9CG4 - chains C and E of the 6 polymer chains in the assembly; structure by electron microscopy, 3.37 A resolution.

== Chain C ==
Molecule: Proliferating cell nuclear antigen
Source organism: Homo sapiens
UniProt: P12004 (PCNA_HUMAN); residues 1-261 here = UniProt positions 1-261
Chain sequence (261 residues; numbered 1 to 261; the number before each row is that of its first residue):
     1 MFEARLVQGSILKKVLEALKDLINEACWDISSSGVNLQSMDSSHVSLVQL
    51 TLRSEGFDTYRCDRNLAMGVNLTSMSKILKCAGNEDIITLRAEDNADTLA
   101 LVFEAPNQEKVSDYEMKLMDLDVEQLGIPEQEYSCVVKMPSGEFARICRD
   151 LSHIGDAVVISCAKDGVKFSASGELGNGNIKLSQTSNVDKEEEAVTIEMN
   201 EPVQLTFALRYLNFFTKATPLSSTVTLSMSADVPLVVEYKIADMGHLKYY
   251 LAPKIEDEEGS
Disulfides: Cys-135/Cys-162
Swiss-Prot annotation at these positions:
  - DNA-binding region: Arg-61 to Lys-80
  - modified residue: Lys-14 (N6-acetyllysine), Lys-77 (N6-acetyllysine), Lys-80 (N6-acetyllysine), Tyr-211 (Phosphotyrosine), Lys-248 (N6-acetyllysine)
  - cross-link (Glycyl lysine isopeptide (Lys-Gly)): Lys-164 (interchain with G-Cter in SUMO2), Lys-254 (interchain with G-Cter in SUMO2)
  - natural variant: Ser-228 (S228I: In ATLD2)
  - mutagenesis: Lys-13 (K13R: Inhibits acetylation, recruitment to DNA damage sites, inducible ubiquitination and protein degradation, DNA replication and repair synthesis efficiencies, but homotrimer formation, nuclear ...), Lys-14 (K14R: Inhibits acetylation, recruitment to DNA damage sites, inducible ubiquitination and protein degradation, DNA replication and repair synthesis efficiencies, but homotrimer formation, nuclear ...), Lys-20 (K20R: Inhibits acetylation, recruitment to DNA damage sites, inducible ubiquitination and protein degradation, DNA replication and repair synthesis efficiencies, but homotrimer formation, nuclear ...), Met-40 (M40A: Complete loss of interaction with UHRF2), Ser-43 to Val-45 (No effect on POLD3-binding. Impairs binding to ALKBH2), Lys-77 (K77A: Inhibits recruitment to DNA damage sites, but nuclear localization is similar as the wild-type; in association with A-80 ...), Lys-80 (K80A: Inhibits recruitment to DNA damage sites, but nuclear localization is similar as the wild-type; in association with A-77 ...), Gln-125 to Ile-128 (Strong decrease in POLD3-binding. Impairs binding to ALKBH2), Ile-128 (I128A: Complete loss of interaction with UHRF2), Lys-164 (K164R: Abolishes ubiquitination. No effect on interaction with SHPRH), Val-188 to Lys-190 (No effect on POLD3-binding. No effect on ALKBH2-binding), Tyr-211 (Y211F: Alters chromatin-associated PCNA stability and its function in DNA replication and repair), 3 further mutagenesis entries in UniProt

== Chain E ==
Molecule: Fanconi-associated nuclease 1
Source organism: Homo sapiens
Notes: EC 3.1.21.-, 3.1.4.1
UniProt: Q9Y2M0 (FAN1_HUMAN); numbering as in UniProt (aligned over 372-554)
Chain sequence (183 residues; each row starts with the number of its first residue):
   372 HPYYLRSFLVVLKTVLENEDDMLLFDEQEKGIVTKFYQLSATGQKLYVRL
   422 FQRKLSWIKMTKLEYEEIALDLTPVIEELTNAGFLQTESELQELSEVLEL
   472 LSAPELKSLAKTFHLVNPNGQKQQLVDAFLKLAKQRSVCTWGKNKPGIGA
   522 VILKRAKALAGQSVRICKGPRAVFSRILLLFSL
Swiss-Prot annotation at these positions:
  - mutagenesis: Leu-477 (L477P: Still localized to sites of DNA damage but the strength of the signal is diminished)
What the authors report for this chain:
  - disease-associated variants - R507H: decreased binding to Proliferating cell nuclear antigen (chain C)
  - mutagenesis - R507H: unchanged catalytic activity on 70mM KCl
  - mutagenesis - Q506A/R507A/S508A/V509A, R507A, R507H: decreased catalytic activity on PCNA

== Interface between chain C and chain E ==
Contacting residue pairs - 25 pairs, chain C then chain E:
  Met-40(C) / Thr-511(E)  hydrogen bond
  Asp-41(C) / His-485(E)  salt bridge
  Ser-42(C) / Thr-483(E)
  Ser-42(C) / Phe-484(E)
  Ser-43(C) / Phe-484(E)
  Ser-43(C) / Ile-519(E)
  His-44(C) / Thr-511(E)  hydrogen bond
  His-44(C) / Val-522(E)
  Val-45(C) / Arg-507(E)
  Val-45(C) / Val-509(E)
  Leu-126(C) / Cys-510(E)
  Leu-126(C) / Thr-511(E)
  Arg-210(C) / His-485(E)  hydrogen bond (side chain-backbone)
  Arg-210(C) / Val-487(E)
  Phe-214(C) / His-485(E)
  Asp-232(C) / Arg-507(E)  salt bridge
  Pro-234(C) / Val-509(E)  hydrophobic
  Pro-234(C) / Lys-514(E)
  Ala-252(C) / Ser-508(E)
  Pro-253(C) / Arg-507(E)
  Ile-255(C) / Arg-507(E)
  Glu-258(C) / Lys-505(E)
  Glu-258(C) / Gln-506(E)
  Glu-258(C) / Arg-507(E)  hydrogen bond (side chain-backbone)
  Ser-261(C) / Lys-502(E)  hydrogen bond
Other interface residues (no listed pair), chain C (24 interface residues in all): Asp-21, Leu-22, Ser-46, Leu-47, Pro-129, Asp-156, Tyr-211, Tyr-250
Other interface residues (no listed pair), chain E (16 interface residues in all): Trp-512
The authors on this interface:
  - residue pairs: Arg-507(E)/Asp-232(C) (salt bridge)

== In short ==
The interface between chain C and chain E involves 24 residues on one side and 16 on the other; the contacts
include 5 hydrogen bonds and 2 salt bridges. Polar pairs include Asp-41(C)/His-485(E), Asp-232(C)/Arg-507(E)
and Met-40(C)/Thr-511(E). The authors report a salt bridge between Arg-507(E) and Asp-232(C). The paper
reports that Q506A/R507A/S508A/V509A, R507A and R507H of chain E reduce catalytic activity on PCNA; R507H of
chain E reduces binding to Proliferating cell nuclear antigen (chain C).
Chain C is Proliferating cell nuclear antigen and chain E is Fanconi-associated nuclease 1, both from Homo
sapiens; the structure, Cryo-EM structure of FAN1, PCNA and DNA substrate with (CAG)2 extrusion in
intermediate state, was determined by electron microscopy, deposited together with 9CHM, 9CL7 and 9CMA.
